8IUG - chains 1 and 3 of the 37 polymer chains in the assembly; structure by electron microscopy, 2.86 A resolution.

Chain 1 (and 3):
Name: Alpha subunit of light-harvesting 1
From: Roseiflexus castenholzii
Notes: chain 3 of this document is another copy of the same molecule, construct and numbering; everything in this record applies to it too
UniProtKB: Q83XD1 (Q83XD1_9CHLR); residues 1-42 here = UniProt positions 1-42
Sequence (42 residues; row label = number of the first residue in the row):
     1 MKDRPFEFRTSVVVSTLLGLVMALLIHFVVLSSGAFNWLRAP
Unresolved in the structure: 1-3, 42 (chain 3: 1-2, 42)
Ligand contacts:
  - bacteriochlorophyll a (BCL), molecule 1: E7, F8, S11, S15
  - bacteriochlorophyll a (BCL), molecule 2: V13, T16, G19, L20, A23, H27, V30, F36, W38
  - bacteriochlorophyll a (BCL), molecule 3: G19, M22, A23, I26, H27, V30, F36
  - gamma-Carotene (U4Z), molecule 1: S11, V14, S15, L18, V21, M22, L25
  - gamma-Carotene (U4Z), molecule 2: V12, S15, T16, L18, G19, M22
  - gamma-Carotene (U4Z), molecule 3: L20, A23, L24, H27, F28, L31, W38

Interface between chain 1 and chain 3:
Residue-residue contacts - 9 pairs, chain 1 then chain 3:
  R4(1) with R4(3), hydrogen bond (side chain-backbone); P5(3)
  R9(1) with P5(3); F6(3)
  V12(1) with F6(3), hydrophobic
  V13(1) with F6(3), hydrophobic
  L20(1) with L18(3), hydrophobic
  R40(1) with A35(3)
  A41(1) with G34(3)
Interface residues without a listed pair, chain 1 (12 interface residues in all): F8, L24, F28, L31, L39
Interface residues without a listed pair, chain 3 (11 interface residues in all): M22, L25, V29, S33, F36

Summary:
The interface between chain 1 and chain 3 involves 12 residues on one side and 11 on the other; the contacts
include 1 hydrogen bond. The hydrogen-bonded pair is R4(1)-R4(3). Bound to chain 1: 3 copies of
bacteriochlorophyll a and 3 copies of gamma-Carotene.
Both chains are Alpha subunit of light-harvesting 1 (Roseiflexus castenholzii). Entry 8IUG (Cryo-EM structure
of the RC-LH core complex from roseiflexus castenholzii) was determined by electron microscopy together with
8IUN from the same study.
